PDB entry 4TSZ | X-ray diffraction, 2.00 A resolution | chains C and D of the 4 polymer chains in the assembly

Chain C (and D):
Protein: DNA polymerase III subunit beta
Organism: Pseudomonas aeruginosa
Notes: EC 2.7.7.7; chain D of this document is another copy of the same molecule, construct and numbering; everything in this record applies to it too
UniProt: V4MZL6 (V4MZL6_PSEAI); numbering as in UniProt (aligned over 1-367)
Chain sequence (368 residues; numbered 0 to 367; the number before each row is that of its first residue; numbering starts at 0):
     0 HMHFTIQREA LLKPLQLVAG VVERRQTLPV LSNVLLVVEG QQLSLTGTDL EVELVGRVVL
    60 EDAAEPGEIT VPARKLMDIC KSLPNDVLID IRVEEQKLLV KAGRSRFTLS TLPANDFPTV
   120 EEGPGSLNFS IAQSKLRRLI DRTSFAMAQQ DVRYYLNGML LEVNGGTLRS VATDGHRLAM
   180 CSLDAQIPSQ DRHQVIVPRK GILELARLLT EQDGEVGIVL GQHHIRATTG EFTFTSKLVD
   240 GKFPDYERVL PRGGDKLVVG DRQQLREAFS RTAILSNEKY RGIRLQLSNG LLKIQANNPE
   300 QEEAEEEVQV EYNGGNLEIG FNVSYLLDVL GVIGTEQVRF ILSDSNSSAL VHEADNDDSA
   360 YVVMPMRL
Not modelled in the structure: 23-24, 118-120
Sequence notes: expression tag (0)

How chain C and chain D interact:
Residue-residue contacts - 61 pairs, chain C then chain D:
  Pro-71(C) with Glu-301(D)
  Lys-74(C) with Asn-297(D); Glu-299(D), salt bridge; Glu-301(D), salt bridge
  Asp-77(C) with Ile-273(D)
  Ile-78(C) with Ile-273(D)
  Ser-81(C) with Arg-270(D), hydrogen bond (backbone-side chain); Ile-273(D)
  Leu-82(C) with Arg-270(D)
  Pro-83(C) with Arg-270(D)
  Arg-103(C) with Leu-290(D); Glu-304(D); Glu-305(D); Glu-306(D), salt bridge; Gln-308(D)
  Ser-104(C) with Arg-270(D), hydrogen bond; Glu-304(D); Glu-305(D), hydrogen bond
  Arg-105(C) with Glu-302(D); Ala-303(D); Glu-304(D), hydrogen bond (backbone-backbone)
  Phe-106(C) with Arg-270(D); Leu-274(D), hydrophobic; Glu-302(D); Ala-303(D), hydrophobic
  Thr-107(C) with Leu-274(D); Glu-301(D); Glu-302(D), hydrogen bond (backbone-backbone)
  Leu-108(C) with Leu-274(D), hydrophobic; Glu-301(D)
  Ser-109(C) with Glu-301(D), hydrogen bond
  Arg-270(C) with Ser-81(D), hydrogen bond (side chain-backbone); Leu-82(D); Pro-83(D); Ser-104(D), hydrogen bond; Phe-106(D)
  Ile-273(C) with Asp-77(D); Ile-78(D); Ser-81(D)
  Leu-274(C) with Lys-74(D); Thr-107(D); Leu-108(D), hydrophobic
  Leu-290(C) with Arg-103(D)
  Asn-297(C) with Lys-74(D)
  Glu-299(C) with Lys-74(D), salt bridge
  Glu-301(C) with Pro-71(D); Lys-74(D), salt bridge; Thr-107(D); Leu-108(D); Ser-109(D), hydrogen bond
  Glu-302(C) with Phe-106(D); Thr-107(D), hydrogen bond (backbone-backbone)
  Ala-303(C) with Arg-105(D); Phe-106(D), hydrophobic
  Glu-304(C) with Arg-103(D); Ser-104(D); Arg-105(D), hydrogen bond (backbone-backbone)
  Glu-305(C) with Arg-103(D); Ser-104(D), hydrogen bond
  Glu-306(C) with Arg-103(D), salt bridge
  Gln-308(C) with Arg-103(D)
Other interface residues (no listed pair), chain C (30 interface residues in all): Lys-96, Gln-300, Val-307
Other interface residues (no listed pair), chain D (30 interface residues in all): Lys-96, Gln-300, Val-307

Summary:
The chain C/chain D interface involves 30 residues from each chain; the contacts include 12 hydrogen bonds and
6 salt bridges. Polar pairs include Lys-74(C)/Glu-299(D), Lys-74(C)/Glu-301(D) and Arg-103(C)/Glu-306(D).
Chain C and chain D are both DNA polymerase III subunit beta (Pseudomonas aeruginosa); the structure, Crystal
structure of DNA polymerase sliding clamp from Pseudomonas aeruginosa with ligand, was determined by X-ray
diffraction together with 4TR6, 4TR7 and 4TR8 from the same study.
